Entry 8VA7 (X-ray diffraction, 2.60 A resolution); this record covers chains A and B.

# Chain A (and B)
Molecule: Glycoside hydrolase family 3
From: gut metagenome
Notes: chain B of this document is another copy of the same molecule, construct and numbering; everything in this record applies to it too
Amino-acid sequence (745 residues; each row starts with the number of its first residue; numbers below 1 keep their minus sign (Met-1 is residue -1)):
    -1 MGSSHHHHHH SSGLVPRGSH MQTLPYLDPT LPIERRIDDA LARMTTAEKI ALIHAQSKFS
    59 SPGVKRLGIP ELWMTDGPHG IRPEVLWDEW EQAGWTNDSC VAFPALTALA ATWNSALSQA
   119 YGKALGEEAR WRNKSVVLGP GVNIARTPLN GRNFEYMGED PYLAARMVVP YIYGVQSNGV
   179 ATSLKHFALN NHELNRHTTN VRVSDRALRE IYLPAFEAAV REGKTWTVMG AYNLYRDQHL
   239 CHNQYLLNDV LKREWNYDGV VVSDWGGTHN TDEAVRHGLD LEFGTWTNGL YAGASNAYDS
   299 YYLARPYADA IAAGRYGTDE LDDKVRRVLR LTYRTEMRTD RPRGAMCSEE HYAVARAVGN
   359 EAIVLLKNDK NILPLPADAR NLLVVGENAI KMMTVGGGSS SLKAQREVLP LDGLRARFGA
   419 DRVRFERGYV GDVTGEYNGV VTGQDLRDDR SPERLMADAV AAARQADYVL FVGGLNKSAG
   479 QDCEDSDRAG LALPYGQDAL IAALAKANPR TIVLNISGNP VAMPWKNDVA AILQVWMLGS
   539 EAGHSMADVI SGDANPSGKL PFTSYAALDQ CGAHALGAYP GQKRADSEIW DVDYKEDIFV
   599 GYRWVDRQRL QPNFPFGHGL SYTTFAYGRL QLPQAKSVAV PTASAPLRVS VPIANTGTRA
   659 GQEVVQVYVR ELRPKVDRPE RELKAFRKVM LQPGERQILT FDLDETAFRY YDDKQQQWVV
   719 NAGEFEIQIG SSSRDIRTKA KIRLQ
Not modelled in the structure: -1 to 19, 286-294, 432-440, 633-634 (chain B: -1 to 16, 285-290, 432-439, 631-633, 743)

# How chain A and chain B interact
Contacting residue pairs (45):
  Gln54(A) with Thr94(B); Asn95(B)
  Val62(A) with Trp129(B)
  Lys63(A) with Ser97(B), hydrogen bond; Trp129(B); Ala343(B); Met344(B), hydrogen bond (backbone-backbone)
  Arg64(A) with Ala343(B); Met344(B); Ser346(B); Glu347(B), salt bridge
  Gly66(A) with Trp129(B); Gly342(B)
  Ile67(A) with Trp129(B)
  Pro68(A) with Trp129(B), hydrophobic; Arg341(B)
  Glu69(A) with Asn95(B), hydrogen bond
  Trp85(A) with Gly92(B); Trp93(B), hydrophobic; Thr94(B), hydrogen bond; Asn95(B)
  Gly92(A) with Trp85(B)
  Trp93(A) with Trp85(B), hydrophobic
  Thr94(A) with Gln54(B); Trp85(B), hydrogen bond
  Asn95(A) with Gln54(B); Glu69(B), hydrogen bond; Trp85(B)
  Ser97(A) with Lys63(B), hydrogen bond (backbone-side chain)
  Trp129(A) with Lys63(B); Gly66(B); Ile67(B); Pro68(B), hydrophobic
  Thr337(A) with Thr337(B)
  Arg341(A) with Pro68(B)
  Gly342(A) with Gly66(B)
  Ala343(A) with Lys63(B); Arg64(B); Gly66(B)
  Met344(A) with Lys63(B), hydrogen bond (backbone-backbone); Arg64(B)
  Cys345(A) with Lys63(B); Arg64(B)
  Ser346(A) with Arg64(B)
  Glu347(A) with Arg64(B), salt bridge
Also at the interface, not in a pair above, chain A (25 interface residues in all): Pro60, Glu334
Also at the interface, not in a pair above, chain B (25 interface residues in all): Pro60, Val62, Leu65, Cys345

# In short
Chain A and chain B each contribute 25 residues to their interface, with 8 hydrogen bonds and 2 salt bridges.
Polar pairs include Arg64(A)-Glu347(B), Lys63(A)-Ser97(B) and Glu69(A)-Asn95(B).
Chain A and chain B are both Glycoside hydrolase family 3 (gut metagenome); the structure, Crystal structure
of CapGH3a enzyme retrieved from capybara gut metagenome, was determined by X-ray diffraction (same
publication as 8VA3 and 8VA4).
